6DP0 - chains A and C of the 4 polymer chains in the assembly; structure by X-ray diffraction, 1.45 A resolution.

== Chain A ==
Name: Ribonuclease H
From: Bacillus halodurans (strain ATCC BAA-125 / DSM 18197 / FERM 7344 / JCM 9153 / C-125)
Notes: EC 3.1.26.4; fragment: Catalytic Domain residues 61-195
UniProtKB: Q9KEI9 (RNH1_BACHD); residue numbers follow UniProt; this construct covers 61-195
Chain sequence (135 residues; numbered 61 to 195; the number before each row is that of its first residue):
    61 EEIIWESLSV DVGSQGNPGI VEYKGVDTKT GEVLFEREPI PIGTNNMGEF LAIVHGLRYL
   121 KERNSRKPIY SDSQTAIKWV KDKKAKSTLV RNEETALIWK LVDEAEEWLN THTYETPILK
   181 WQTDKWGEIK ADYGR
Bound ions: Mg2+ site 1: Asp71, Asp192 (shared with 1 residue of chain b); Mg2+ site 2: Asp71, Glu109, Asp132 (shared with 1 residue of chain B; 1 residue of chain b); K+: Asp192, Arg195 (shared with 1 residue of chain b)
UniProt features mapped onto this chain:
  - binding site (Mg(2+)): Asp71, Glu109, Asp132, Asp192
  - mutagenesis: Glu109 (E109Q: Loss of activity), Asp132 (D132N: Loss of activity), Glu188 (E188A: Strongly reduces activity; E188Q: No effect), Asp192 (D192N: Strongly reduced activity with manganese. Loss of activity with magnesium)

== Chain C ==
Molecule: 6-nt DNA strand
Sequence (6 nucleotides; each row starts with the number of its first residue):
     1 CGATGT
Bound ions: K+: DT4, DG5

== Chain A / chain C interface ==
Contacting residue pairs - 20 pairs, chain A then chain C:
  Asn77(A) - DA3(C)  hydrogen bond to the base
  Asn77(A) - DT4(C)  hydrogen bond to the sugar
  Pro78(A) - DA3(C)  phosphate contact
  Pro78(A) - DT4(C)  phosphate contact
  Thr104(A) - DT4(C)  phosphate contact
  Thr104(A) - DG5(C)  hydrogen bond to the phosphate
  Asn105(A) - DT4(C)  hydrogen bond to the base
  Asn106(A) - DT4(C)  hydrogen bond to the base
  Asn106(A) - DG5(C)  hydrogen bond to the phosphate
  Met107(A) - DG5(C)  phosphate contact
  Gln134(A) - DG5(C)  base contact
  Gln134(A) - DT6(C)  base contact
  Thr135(A) - DG5(C)  sugar contact
  Lys138(A) - DT6(C)  phosphate contact
  Trp139(A) - DG5(C)  phosphate contact
  Trp139(A) - DT6(C)  hydrogen bond to the phosphate
  Lys146(A) - DG5(C)  sugar contact
  Lys146(A) - DT6(C)  salt bridge to the phosphate
  Ser147(A) - DG5(C)  hydrogen bond to the phosphate
  Thr148(A) - DG5(C)  hydrogen bond to the phosphate
Also at the interface, not in a pair above, chain A (14 interface residues in all): Leu149
Also at the interface, not in a pair above, chain C (5 interface residues in all): DG2

== In short ==
Chain A and chain C form an interface of 14 and 5 residues respectively; the contacts include 9 hydrogen bonds
and 1 salt bridge. Among the polar pairs are Asn77(A)-DA3(C), Asn105(A)-DT4(C) and Asn106(A)-DT4(C). UniProt
lists 4 Mg2+-binding residues and 4 mutagenesis sites on chain A.
Here chain A is Ribonuclease H (Bacillus halodurans (strain ATCC BAA-125 / DSM 18197 / FERM 7344 / JCM 9153 /
C-125)) and chain C is a 6-nt DNA strand. Entry 6DP0 (Crystal Structure of Bacillus Halodurans Ribonuclease H1
in Complex with an RNA/DNA Hybrid: Reaction in 2.5 ...) was determined by X-ray diffraction, deposited
together with 6DMN, 6DMV, 6DO8, 6DO9, 6DOA, 6DOB and 46 further entries.
